8PHE - chains A and C of the 4 polymer chains in the assembly; structure by electron microscopy, 3.10 A resolution.

Chain A:
Molecule: Complex I assembly factor ACAD9, mitochondrial
Source organism: Homo sapiens
Notes: EC 1.3.8.-
Reference sequence: Q9H845 (ACAD9_HUMAN); numbering as in UniProt (aligned over 38-621)
Chain sequence (591 residues; row label = number of the first residue in the row):
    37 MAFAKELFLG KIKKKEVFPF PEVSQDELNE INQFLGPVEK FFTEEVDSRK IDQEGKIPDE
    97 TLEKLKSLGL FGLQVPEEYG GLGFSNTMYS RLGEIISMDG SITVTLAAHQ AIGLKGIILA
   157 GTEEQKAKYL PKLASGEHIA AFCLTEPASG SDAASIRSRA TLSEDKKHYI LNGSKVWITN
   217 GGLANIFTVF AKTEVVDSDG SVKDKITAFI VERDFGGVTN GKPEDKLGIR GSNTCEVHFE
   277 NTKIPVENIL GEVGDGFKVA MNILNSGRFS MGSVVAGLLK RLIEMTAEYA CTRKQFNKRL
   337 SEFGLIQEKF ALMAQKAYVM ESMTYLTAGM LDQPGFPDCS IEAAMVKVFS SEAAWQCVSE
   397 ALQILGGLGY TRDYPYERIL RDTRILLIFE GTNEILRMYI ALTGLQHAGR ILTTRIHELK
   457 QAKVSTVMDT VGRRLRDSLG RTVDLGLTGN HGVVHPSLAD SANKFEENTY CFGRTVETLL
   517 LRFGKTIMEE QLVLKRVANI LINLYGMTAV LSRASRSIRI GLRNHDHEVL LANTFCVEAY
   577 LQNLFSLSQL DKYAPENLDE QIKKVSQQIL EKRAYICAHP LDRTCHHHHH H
Unresolved in the structure: 37, 454-486, 622-627
Sequence notes: initiating methionine (37); expression tag (622-627)
Swiss-Prot annotation at these positions:
  - active site: E426 (Proton acceptor)
  - modified residue: K41 (N6-acetyllysine), K92 (N6-succinyllysine), T478 (Phosphothreonine), K521 (N6-acetyllysine)
From the paper describing this entry:
  - self-association interface (contacts with another copy of this molecule); pairs are residue here / residue on that copy: D188-N333 (hydrogen bond), K600
  - conformationally variable residues (loop rearrangement): F178 to R195
  - mutagenesis - A184S: unchanged binding to Evolutionarily conserved signaling intermediate in Toll pathway, mitochondrial (chain C)
  - mutagenesis - A184S: unchanged catalytic activity on palmitoyl-CoA (C16:0)

Chain C:
Molecule: Evolutionarily conserved signaling intermediate in Toll pathway, mitochondrial
Source organism: Homo sapiens
Reference sequence: Q9BQ95 (ECSIT_HUMAN); numbering as in UniProt (aligned over 221-431)
Chain sequence (221 residues; row label = number of the first residue in the row):
   219 MGQDPVELAM FGLRHMEPDL SARVTIYQVP LPKDSTGAAD PPQPHIVGIQ SPDQQAALAR
   279 HNPARPVFVE GPFSLWLRNK CVYYHILRAD LLPPEEREVE ETPEEWNLYY PMQLDLEYVR
   339 SGWDNYEFDI NEVEEGPVFA MCMAGAHDQA TMAKWIQGLQ ETNPTLAQIP VVFRLAGSTR
   399 ELQTSSAGLE EPPLPEDHQE EDDNLQRQQQ GQSLEHHHHH H
Unresolved in the structure: 219-319, 335-439
Sequence notes: initiating methionine (219); expression tag (220, 432-439)
Swiss-Prot annotation at these positions:
  - cross-link: K372 (Glycyl lysine isopeptide (Lys-Gly) (interchain with G-Cter in ubiquitin))
From the paper describing this entry:
  - contacts within the chain: T320-Q331, E322-N325 (backbone contact), N325-M330 (backbone contact)
  - mutagenesis - T320E, Y327A, Y328F: decreased binding to Complex I assembly factor ACAD9, mitochondrial (chain A)
  - post-translational modification sites: S269, T320, S431

Chain A / chain C interface:
Pairs across the interface (6):
  Q331(A) - Y327(C)
  F332(A) - W324(C)
  F332(A) - Y327(C)  hydrophobic
  F332(A) - Y328(C)
  F332(A) - M330(C)  hydrophobic
  N333(A) - W324(C)
Interface residues without a listed pair, chain A (4 interface residues in all): F339
From the paper, about this interface:
  - interface residues, chain C: E322(C), P329(C)

Overview:
Chain A and chain C each contribute 4 residues to their interface. From UniProt: active-site residue E426(A)
on chain A. From the paper: T320E, Y327A and Y328F of chain C reduce binding to Complex I assembly factor
ACAD9, mitochondrial (chain A); interface residues E322(C) and P329(C).
Chain A is Complex I assembly factor ACAD9, mitochondrial and chain C is Evolutionarily conserved signaling
intermediate in Toll pathway, mitochondrial, both from Homo sapiens; the structure, ACAD9-WT in complex with
ECSIT-CTER, was determined by electron microscopy together with 8PHF from the same study.
